PDB entry 8CMN | X-ray diffraction, 2.65 A resolution | chains AA and B of the 3 polymer chains in the assembly

[Chain AA]
Molecule: DNA-binding protein 7d
Source organism: Sulfolobus acidocaldarius DSM 639
Reference sequence: P13123 (DN7D_SULAC); residue numbers follow UniProt; this construct covers 1-66
Amino-acid sequence (66 residues; row label = number of the first residue in the row):
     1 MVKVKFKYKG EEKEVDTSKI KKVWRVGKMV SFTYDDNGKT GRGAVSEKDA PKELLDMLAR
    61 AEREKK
Not modelled in the structure: 64-66

[Chain B]
Molecule: N-[2-(2-methyl-1,3-dioxolan-2-yl)phenyl]-2-{[5-(trifluoromethyl)pyridin-2-yl]amino}pyridine-4-carboxamide
Amino-acid sequence (10 residues; numbered 1 to 10; the number before each row is that of its first residue):
     1 XXXXXXXXXX
Modified positions: GOA (glycolic acid) at position 1, V4F (8-(aminomethyl)-4-(phosphonomethoxy)quinoline-2-carboxylic acid) at position 2, V53 (8-azanyl-4-(phosphonomethoxy)quinoline-2-carboxylic acid) at position 3, V4F (8-(aminomethyl)-4-(phosphonomethoxy)quinoline-2-carboxylic acid) at position 4, V53 (8-azanyl-4-(phosphonomethoxy)quinoline-2-carboxylic acid) at position 5, V5F ((2R)-2-(2-azanylphenoxy)propanoic acid) at position 6, V4F (8-(aminomethyl)-4-(phosphonomethoxy)quinoline-2-carboxylic acid) at position 7, V53 (8-azanyl-4-(phosphonomethoxy)quinoline-2-carboxylic acid) at position 8, V4F (8-(aminomethyl)-4-(phosphonomethoxy)quinoline-2-carboxylic acid) at position 9, V53 (8-azanyl-4-(phosphonomethoxy)quinoline-2-carboxylic acid) at position 10

[Chain AA / chain B interface]
Contacting residue pairs (25; chain AA residue first):
  Lys7(AA) with V5F_6(B); V53_8(B); V53_10(B), hydrogen bond (side chain-backbone)
  Tyr8(AA) with V4F_4(B)
  Lys9(AA) with V5F_6(B), hydrogen bond (backbone-backbone); V53_8(B); V4F_9(B)
  Gly10(AA) with V53_8(B), hydrogen bond (backbone-backbone); V4F_9(B)
  Val26(AA) with GOA_1(B); V53_3(B)
  Gly27(AA) with V53_3(B)
  Lys28(AA) with V53_3(B)
  Met29(AA) with V53_3(B); V53_5(B); V5F_6(B); V53_8(B)
  Ser31(AA) with GOA_1(B), hydrogen bond (side chain-backbone); V4F_2(B)
  Arg42(AA) with V4F_2(B); V4F_4(B)
  Gly43(AA) with V4F_4(B)
  Ala44(AA) with V53_3(B); V4F_4(B); V5F_6(B)
Other interface residues (no listed pair), chain AA (14 interface residues in all): Glu12, Val45

[Summary]
14 residues of chain AA face 9 of chain B across their interface, with 4 hydrogen bonds. Among the polar pairs
are Lys7(AA)-V53_10(B), Ser31(AA)-GOA_1(B) and Lys9(AA)-V5F_6(B).
Chain AA is DNA-binding protein 7d (Sulfolobus acidocaldarius DSM 639) and chain B is
N-[2-(2-methyl-1,3-dioxolan-2-yl)phenyl]-2-{[5-(trifluoromethyl)pyridin-2-yl]amino}pyridine-4-carboxamide; the
structure, 18mer DNA mimic Foldamer with an aliphatic linker in complex with Sac7d wild protein, was
determined by X-ray diffraction, deposited together with 8QPC and 8Q2M.
